PDB entry 4WW4 | X-ray diffraction, 2.94 A resolution | chains A and B

# Chain A
Molecule: RuvB-like 1
Organism: Chaetomium thermophilum
Notes: EC 3.6.4.12
UniProtKB: G0RYI5 (G0RYI5_CHATD); residue numbers follow UniProt; this construct covers 1-462
Amino-acid sequence (462 residues; numbered 1 to 462; the number before each row is that of its first residue):
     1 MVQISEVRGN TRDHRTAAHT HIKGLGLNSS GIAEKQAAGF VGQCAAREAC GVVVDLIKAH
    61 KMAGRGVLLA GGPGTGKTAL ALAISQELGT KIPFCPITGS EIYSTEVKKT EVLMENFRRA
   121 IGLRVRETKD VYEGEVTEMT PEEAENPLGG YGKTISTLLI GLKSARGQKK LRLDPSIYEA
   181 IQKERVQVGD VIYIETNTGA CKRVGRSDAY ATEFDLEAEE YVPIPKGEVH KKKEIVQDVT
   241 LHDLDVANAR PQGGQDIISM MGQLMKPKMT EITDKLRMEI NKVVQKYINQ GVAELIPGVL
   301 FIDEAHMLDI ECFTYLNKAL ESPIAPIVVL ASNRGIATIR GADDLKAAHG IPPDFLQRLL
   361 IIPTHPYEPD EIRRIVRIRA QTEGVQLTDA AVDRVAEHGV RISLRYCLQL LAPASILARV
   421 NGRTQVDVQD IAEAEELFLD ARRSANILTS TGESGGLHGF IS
Disordered / not traced: 1-2, 137-155, 170-172, 175-181, 202-205, 252-255, 452-454, 459-462
Residues lining bound ligands: ADP (adenosine-5'-diphosphate): Ala18, His19, His21, Ile22, Gly39, Phe40, Val41, Gly42, Gln43, Gly72, Pro73, Gly74, Thr75, Gly76, Lys77, Thr78, Ala79, Tyr367, Ile375, Arg379, Leu404, Arg405, Leu408
What the authors report for this chain:
  - binding site for ADP: Lys77

# Chain B
Molecule: RuvB-like 2
Organism: Chaetomium thermophilum
Notes: EC 3.6.4.12
UniProtKB: G0RYC2 (G0RYC2_CHATD); numbering as in UniProt (aligned over 1-488)
Amino-acid sequence (513 residues; numbered -24 to 488; the number before each row is that of its first residue; numbers below 1 keep their minus sign (Met-24 is residue -24)):
   -24 MGSSHHHHHH HHSSGLEVLF QGPGSMAAPL VTSVTETKEL RGLNLIAAHS HIRGLGVDAD
    36 TLEPRPSSQG LVGQEKARKA AAVVLEMIKQ GKIAGRAVLI AGPPSTGKTA IAMGMAQSLG
    96 QDVPFTTLAA SEIFSLEMSK TEALTQAFRK SIGVRIKEES EIMEGEVVEI QIDRSVTGGA
   156 KQGKLTIKTT DMEAIYDMGS KMIDAMTKER VMAGDIISID KSSGKITKLG RSYARSRDYD
   216 AMGVDTKFLQ CPEGELQKRK EVVHTVSLHE IDVINSRTQG FLALFSGDTG EIRSEIRDQI
   276 NTKVAEWKEE GKAEIVPGVL FIDEVHMLDI ECFSYINRAL ESDLAPIVIM ASNRGVSRIR
   336 GTDYKSPHGL PLDFLDRVVI INTHPYTPDE LRQILSIRAQ EEEVDLTPDA LALLTKIGQE
   396 AGLRYASNLI TTSQLIAAKR RAKQVGVEDV QRSFKLFYDP ARSVRFVQES EKRLIGNDGV
   456 VDFSYQGAAE AAAPTLPAAA PVDPVGGEKM DMS
Disordered / not traced: -24 to 6, 150-152, 213-222, 230-231, 457-488
Differences from the reference sequence: initiating methionine (-24); expression tag (-23 to 0)
Residues lining bound ligands: ADP (adenosine-5'-diphosphate): Ala23, His24, His26, Ile27, Gly45, Leu46, Val47, Gln49, Pro78, Pro79, Ser80, Thr81, Gly82, Lys83, Thr84, Ala85, Asn328, Tyr361, Ile369, Arg373, Leu398, Arg399
What the authors report for this chain:
  - binding site for ADP: Lys83

# Chain A / chain B interface
Pairs across the interface (90):
  Arg12(A) - Glu316(B)
  His14(A) - Ala69(B)
  His14(A) - Gly70(B)
  Arg15(A) - Glu316(B)  salt bridge
  Thr98(A) - Asp348(B)
  Ser100(A) - Ile305(B)
  Ser100(A) - Ser309(B)  hydrogen bond (backbone-side chain)
  Ser100(A) - Asp348(B)  hydrogen bond
  Glu101(A) - Arg313(B)
  Tyr103(A) - Ile305(B)  hydrophobic
  Tyr103(A) - Glu306(B)
  Tyr103(A) - Ser309(B)  hydrogen bond (backbone-side chain)
  Ser104(A) - Glu306(B)
  Ser104(A) - Arg313(B)
  Thr105(A) - Lys115(B)
  Thr105(A) - Thr116(B)
  Thr105(A) - Glu306(B)
  Glu106(A) - Thr116(B)  hydrogen bond
  Ser259(A) - Ala280(B)
  Met260(A) - Thr277(B)
  Gly262(A) - Ser317(B)  hydrogen bond (backbone-side chain)
  Gly262(A) - Asp318(B)
  Gly262(A) - Leu319(B)
  Gln263(A) - Asn276(B)  hydrogen bond
  Gln263(A) - Ser317(B)
  Gln263(A) - Leu319(B)
  Leu264(A) - Tyr310(B)  hydrophobic
  Leu264(A) - Arg313(B)
  Met265(A) - Arg124(B)
  Met265(A) - Arg272(B)
  Met265(A) - Asn276(B)
  Lys266(A) - Asp273(B)  salt bridge
  Pro267(A) - Thr116(B)
  Pro267(A) - Glu117(B)
  Pro267(A) - Thr120(B)
  Pro267(A) - Arg272(B)
  Lys268(A) - Ser269(B)
  Glu304(A) - Asp348(B)  hydrogen bond (side chain-backbone)
  His306(A) - Tyr339(B)
  Arg334(A) - Tyr339(B)
  Ala337(A) - Tyr339(B)
  Arg340(A) - Gly336(B)
  Arg340(A) - Thr337(B)
  Arg340(A) - Asp338(B)
  Arg340(A) - Tyr339(B)
  Arg405(A) - Asp351(B)  salt bridge
  Gln409(A) - Arg71(B)
  Gln409(A) - Asp351(B)  hydrogen bond (side chain-backbone)
  Gln409(A) - Arg352(B)
  Gln409(A) - Val353(B)
  Pro413(A) - Val58(B)  hydrophobic
  Ser415(A) - Lys67(B)  hydrogen bond
  Ile416(A) - Val58(B)  hydrophobic
  Ile416(A) - Gln65(B)
  Ile416(A) - Lys67(B)
  Arg419(A) - Lys67(B)
  Val420(A) - Asp35(B)
  Val420(A) - Thr36(B)
  Val420(A) - Leu37(B)
  Glu433(A) - Lys54(B)  salt bridge
  Glu436(A) - Lys51(B)
  Leu437(A) - Lys51(B)
  Leu437(A) - Lys54(B)
  Leu437(A) - Ala55(B)
  Leu437(A) - Ile355(B)
  Phe438(A) - Ala55(B)
  Phe438(A) - Val58(B)  hydrophobic
  Phe438(A) - Val59(B)  hydrophobic
  Phe438(A) - Val354(B)  hydrophobic
  Phe438(A) - Ile355(B)
  Phe438(A) - Ile356(B)  hydrophobic
  Leu439(A) - Ile355(B)  hydrogen bond (backbone-backbone)
  Leu439(A) - Asn357(B)
  Ala441(A) - Pro342(B)
  Ala441(A) - Leu350(B)  hydrophobic
  Ala441(A) - Ile355(B)
  Ser444(A) - Ala76(B)
  Ser444(A) - His343(B)  hydrogen bond
  Ser444(A) - Ile355(B)
  Ser444(A) - Asn357(B)  hydrogen bond
  Ala445(A) - Gly330(B)
  Ala445(A) - Pro342(B)  hydrophobic
  Ala445(A) - His343(B)
  Leu448(A) - Gly77(B)
  Leu448(A) - Pro78(B)
  Leu448(A) - Ser327(B)
  Leu448(A) - Asn328(B)
  Leu448(A) - Arg329(B)
  Leu448(A) - Gly330(B)
  Leu448(A) - His343(B)
Other interface residues (no listed pair), chain A (50 interface residues in all): Asp256, Met307, Thr338, Ala412, Leu417, Asp440, Arg442, Ile447, Thr449, Thr451
Other interface residues (no listed pair), chain B (64 interface residues in all): Glu61, Met62, Leu243, Glu284, Ala314, Leu315, Val331, Leu347, Pro360

# In short
Chain A and chain B form an interface of 50 and 64 residues respectively; the contacts include 12 hydrogen
bonds and 4 salt bridges. Among the polar pairs are Arg15(A)-Glu316(B), Lys266(A)-Asp273(B) and
Arg405(A)-Asp351(B). Chain A binds ADP. Ligands of chain B: ADP. The paper reports a binding site for ADP at
Lys77(A) and Lys83(B).
Here chain A is RuvB-like 1 and chain B is RuvB-like 2, both from Chaetomium thermophilum. Entry 4WW4
(Double-heterohexameric rings of full-length Rvb1(ADP)/Rvb2(ADP)) was determined by X-ray diffraction together
with 4WVY from the same study.
